3EUK - chains A and E of the 3 polymer chains in the assembly; structure by X-ray diffraction, 4.00 A resolution.

Chain A:
Name: Chromosome partition protein mukB, Linker
Organism: Haemophilus ducreyi (strain 35000HP / ATCC 700724)
Notes: fragment: Head domain
UniProtKB: Q7VL96 (MUKB_HAEDU); residue numbers follow UniProt; this construct covers 33-271, 1263-1496
Chain sequence (483 residues; row label = number of the first residue in the row; note: 984 numbers in that range are skipped by the numbering (no residue carries them; nothing is unmodelled there)):
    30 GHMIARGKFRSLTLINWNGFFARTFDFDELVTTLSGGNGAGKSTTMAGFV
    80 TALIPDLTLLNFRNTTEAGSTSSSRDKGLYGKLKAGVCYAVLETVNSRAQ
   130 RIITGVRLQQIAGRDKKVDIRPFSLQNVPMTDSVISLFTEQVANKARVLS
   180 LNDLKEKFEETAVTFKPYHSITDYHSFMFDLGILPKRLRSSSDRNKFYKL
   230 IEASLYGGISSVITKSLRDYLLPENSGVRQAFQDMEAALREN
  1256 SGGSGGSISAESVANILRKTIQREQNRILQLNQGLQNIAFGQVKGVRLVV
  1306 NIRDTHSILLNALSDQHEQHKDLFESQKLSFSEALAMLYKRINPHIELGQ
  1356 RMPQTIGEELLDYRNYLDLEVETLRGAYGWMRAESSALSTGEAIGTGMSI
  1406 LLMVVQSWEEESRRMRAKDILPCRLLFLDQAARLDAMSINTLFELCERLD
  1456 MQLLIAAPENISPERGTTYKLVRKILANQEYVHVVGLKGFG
Unresolved in the structure: 30-32, 139-143, 171-175, 267-271, 1256-1262, 1325-1334, 1354-1355, 1493-1496
Sequence notes: expression tag (30-32); engineered mutation Q1435 (Glu in Q7VL96)
UniProt features mapped onto this chain:
  - binding site (ATP): G65 to S72
Residues lining bound ligands:
  - ATP-gamma-S (AGS; phosphothiophosphoric acid-adenylate ester), molecule 1: N47, G66, N67, G68, A69, G70, K71, S72, T73, D105, G107, G110, K111, D1434, Q1435, P1463, R1478, E1485
  - ATP-gamma-S (AGS), molecule 2: Q1297, R1380, S1391, A1392, S1394, T1395, G1396, E1397
Reported in the primary citation:
  - mutagenesis - K146E, R216E/R218E: abolished binding to DNA
  - mutagenesis - E1435Q: decreased catalytic activity on ATP (citing earlier work)

Chain E:
Name: Chromosome partition protein mukF
Organism: Haemophilus ducreyi
UniProtKB: Q7VL94 (MUKF_HAEDU); residue numbers follow UniProt; this construct covers 292-443
Chain sequence (152 residues; row label = number of the first residue in the row):
   292 MDKNRVFGQRLRQSIQNYFSSPWLLYTAKAEALLDLRDDEAMLNEMEAVG
   342 ELPMALEYESLTDVQTQIVTAIQAELAHFRNTAQPINLGAVLQEQLARYP
   392 QSRHFDVARIIVDQAVKLGMASQDHQAVYPVWQPIDDFSAAVQAHLIDQY
   442 DK
Unresolved in the structure: 292-342

How chain A and chain E interact:
Residue-residue contacts (14):
  F50(A) with L343(E), hydrophobic
  A51(A) with L343(E), hydrophobic; M345(E)
  R52(A) with M345(E)
  I164(A) with M345(E), hydrophobic
  T1472(A) with Y349(E)
  Y1474(A) with Y349(E)
  V1490(A) with E348(E)
  G1491(A) with E348(E), hydrogen bond (backbone-backbone); Y349(E); E350(E), hydrogen bond (backbone-backbone)
  L1492(A) with Y349(E); E350(E); L352(E), hydrophobic
Other interface residues (no listed pair), chain A (11 interface residues in all): T168, T1473

Overview:
11 residues of chain A and 6 residues of chain E are in contact; the contacts include 2 hydrogen bonds.
Backbone hydrogen bonds pair G1491(A)-E348(E) and G1491(A)-E350(E). Chain A binds ATP-gamma-S. The paper
reports that K146E and R216E/R218E of chain A abolish binding to DNA; E1435Q of chain A reduces catalytic
activity on ATP.
Chain A is Chromosome partition protein mukB, Linker (Haemophilus ducreyi (strain 35000HP / ATCC 700724)) and
chain E is Chromosome partition protein mukF (Haemophilus ducreyi); the structure, Crystal structure of
MukE-MukF(residues 292-443)-MukB(head domain)-ATPgammaS complex, asymmetric dimer, was determined by X-ray
diffraction (same publication as 3EUH and 3EUJ).
